Entry 3K7S (X-ray diffraction, 1.90 A resolution); this record covers chains C and D of the 4 polymer chains in the assembly.

== Chain C (and D) ==
Name: Ribose 5-phosphate isomerase
From: Trypanosoma cruzi
Notes: EC 5.3.1.6; chain D of this document is another copy of the same molecule, construct and numbering; everything in this record applies to it too
UniProtKB: A1BTJ7 (A1BTJ7_TRYCR); numbering as in UniProt (aligned over 1-159)
Chain sequence (179 residues; row label = number of the first residue in the row; numbers below 1 keep their minus sign (Met-19 is residue -19)):
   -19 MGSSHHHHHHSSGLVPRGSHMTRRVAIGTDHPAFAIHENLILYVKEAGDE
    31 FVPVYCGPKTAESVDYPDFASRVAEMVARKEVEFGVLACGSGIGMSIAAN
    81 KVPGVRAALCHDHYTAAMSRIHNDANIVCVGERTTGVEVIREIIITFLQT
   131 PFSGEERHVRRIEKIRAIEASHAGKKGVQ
Unresolved in the structure: -19 to 0, 153-159 (chain D: -19 to 1, 153-159)
Differences from the reference sequence: expression tag (-19 to 0)
Residues lining bound ligands:
  - 5-O-phosphono-D-ribose (R52), molecule 1: Asp10, His11, Pro12, Tyr46, Cys69, Gly70, Ser71, Ile73, Gly74, Arg113
  - 5-O-phosphono-D-ribose (R52), molecule 2: His102, Asn103, Arg137, His138, Arg141
From the paper describing this entry:
  - catalytic residues: Gly70 to Gly74
  - binding site for 5-O-phosphono-D-ribose: Asp10, His11, Tyr46, Gly70, Ser71, Gly74, His102, Asn103, Arg113, Arg137, His138, Arg141
  - specificity-determining residues: Glu135 to Glu136
  - catalytic residues: His102 (citing earlier work)
  - mutagenesis - E135G/E136DEL: unchanged catalytic activity on R5P  Ru5P
  - mutagenesis - E135G/E136DEL: increased catalytic activity on the 6-carbon sugar

== Interface between chain C and chain D ==
Residue-residue contacts (72):
  His11(C) with Arg141(D)
  Ser43(C) with Arg141(D), hydrogen bond
  Val44(C) with Arg141(D), hydrogen bond (backbone-side chain)
  Asp45(C) with Arg140(D), salt bridge; Arg141(D), salt bridge; Lys144(D), salt bridge
  Tyr46(C) with Asn103(D), hydrogen bond; Arg141(D); Ile145(D)
  Pro47(C) with Arg141(D); Lys144(D); Ile145(D), hydrophobic; Ile148(D)
  Asp48(C) with Lys144(D), salt bridge
  Glu55(C) with His152(D), salt bridge
  Ile73(C) with Ala88(D), hydrophobic; Thr95(D); Ser99(D); Asn103(D)
  Gly74(C) with Asn103(D)
  Ser76(C) with Ser76(D), hydrogen bond
  Ile77(C) with Asn80(D); Arg86(D); Ala87(D)
  Asn80(C) with Ile77(D); Asn80(D); Lys81(D), hydrogen bond (backbone-side chain)
  Lys81(C) with Asn80(D), hydrogen bond (side chain-backbone); Val82(D), hydrogen bond (side chain-backbone); Val85(D), hydrogen bond (side chain-backbone); Ile145(D); Ile148(D); Glu149(D), salt bridge
  Val82(C) with Lys81(D), hydrogen bond (backbone-side chain); His152(D)
  Pro83(C) with His152(D)
  Val85(C) with Lys81(D), hydrogen bond (backbone-side chain)
  Arg86(C) with Ile77(D)
  Ala87(C) with Ile77(D)
  Ala88(C) with Ile73(D), hydrophobic
  Leu89(C) with Leu89(D)
  His91(C) with His91(D)
  Tyr94(C) with Arg113(D); Thr114(D)
  Thr95(C) with Ile73(D)
  Ser99(C) with Ile73(D)
  Asn103(C) with Tyr46(D), hydrogen bond; Ile73(D); Gly74(D)
  Arg113(C) with Tyr94(D); His102(D)
  Thr114(C) with Tyr94(D)
  Arg140(C) with Asp45(D), salt bridge
  Arg141(C) with His11(D); Ser43(D), hydrogen bond; Val44(D), hydrogen bond (side chain-backbone); Asp45(D), salt bridge; Tyr46(D); Pro47(D)
  Lys144(C) with Asp45(D), salt bridge; Pro47(D); Asp48(D), salt bridge
  Ile145(C) with Tyr46(D); Pro47(D), hydrophobic; Lys81(D)
  Ile148(C) with Pro47(D); Ser51(D); Lys81(D)
  Glu149(C) with Lys81(D), salt bridge
  His152(C) with Glu55(D), salt bridge; Lys81(D); Pro83(D)
Also at the interface, not in a pair above, chain C (39 interface residues in all): Ser51, Ala78, Gly84, His102
Also at the interface, not in a pair above, chain D (39 interface residues in all): Ala78, Gly84

== In short ==
The chain C/chain D interface involves 39 residues from each chain, with 13 hydrogen bonds and 12 salt
bridges. Polar pairs include Asp45(C)-Arg140(D), Asp45(C)-Arg141(D) and Asp45(C)-Lys144(D). Bound to chain C:
5-O-phosphono-D-ribose. From the paper: catalytic residues Gly70(C) and His102(C); E135G/E136DEL of chain C
increase catalytic activity on the 6-carbon sugar.
Chain C and chain D are both Ribose 5-phosphate isomerase (Trypanosoma cruzi); the structure, Complex of
Trypanosoma cruzi ribose 5-phosphate isomerase type B with ribose 5-phosphate, was determined by X-ray
diffraction together with 3M1P, 3K7O, 3K7P and 3K8C from the same study.
